Entry 7NYG (X-ray diffraction, 1.40 A resolution); this record covers chains A and P.

# Chain A
Protein: 14-3-3 protein sigma
Source organism: Homo sapiens
UniProtKB: P31947 (1433S_HUMAN); residues 1-231 here = UniProt positions 1-231
Sequence (236 residues; each row starts with the number of its first residue; numbers below 1 keep their minus sign (Gly-4 is residue -4)):
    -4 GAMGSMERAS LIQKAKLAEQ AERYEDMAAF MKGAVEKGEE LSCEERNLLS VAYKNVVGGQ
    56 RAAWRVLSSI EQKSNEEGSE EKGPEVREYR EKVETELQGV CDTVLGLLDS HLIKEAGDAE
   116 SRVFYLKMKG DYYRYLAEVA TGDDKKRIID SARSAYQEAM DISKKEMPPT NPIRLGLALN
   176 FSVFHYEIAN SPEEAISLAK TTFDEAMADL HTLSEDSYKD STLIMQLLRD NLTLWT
Not modelled in the structure: -4, 71-77
Sequence notes: expression tag (-4 to 0)
Modified residues: Cys38 (S-hydroxycysteine; CSO)
Curated features (UniProtKB/Swiss-Prot):
  - site (Interaction with phosphoserine on interacting protein): Arg56, Arg129
  - modified residue (Phosphoserine): Ser5, Ser74
Covalently attached groups: 4-[(2S)-2-methylpyrrolidin-1-yl]sulfonylbenzaldehyde (UVT) linked to Lys122
Bound ions: Mg2+ near Glu89 (its only coordinating residue here)
Ligand contacts: UVT (4-[(2S)-2-methylpyrrolidin-1-yl]sulfonylbenzaldehyde): Asn42, Phe119, Pro167, Ile168, Gly171, Asp215, Leu218, Ile219
Reported in the primary citation:
  - binding site for UVT: Lys122

# Chain P
Protein: Transcription factor p65
UniProtKB: Q04206 (TF65_HUMAN); residue numbers follow UniProt; this construct covers 39-51
Sequence (13 residues; numbered 39 to 51; the number before each row is that of its first residue):
    39 EGRSAGSIPG RRS
Not modelled in the structure: 39-42
Sequence notes: variant Arg49 (Glu in Q04206)
Modified residues: Ser45 (phosphoserine; SEP)
Ligand contacts: UVT (4-[(2S)-2-methylpyrrolidin-1-yl]sulfonylbenzaldehyde): Ile46, Pro47, Gly48, Arg49, Arg50

# How chain A and chain P interact
Contacting residue pairs (23; chain A residue first):
  Glu14(A) with Arg49(P), salt bridge
  Asn42(A) with Arg49(P)
  Leu43(A) with Arg49(P)
  Val46(A) with Gly48(P); Arg49(P)
  Arg56(A) with Ser45(P)
  Lys122(A) with Ile46(P)
  Arg129(A) with Ser45(P)
  Tyr130(A) with Ser45(P)
  Leu174(A) with Gly44(P); Ser45(P); Ile46(P)
  Asn175(A) with Ser45(P); Ile46(P), hydrogen bond (side chain-backbone)
  Val178(A) with Gly44(P)
  Glu182(A) with Ala43(P)
  Asp215(A) with Arg50(P), salt bridge
  Ile219(A) with Ile46(P), hydrophobic
  Leu222(A) with Pro47(P)
  Asn226(A) with Ala43(P); Gly44(P), hydrogen bond (side chain-backbone)
  Leu229(A) with Ala43(P)
  Trp230(A) with Ala43(P), hydrophobic
Interface residues without a listed pair, chain A (21 interface residues in all): Lys49, Gly171, Leu218

# In short
The interface between chain A and chain P involves 21 residues on one side and 8 on the other, with 2 hydrogen
bonds and 2 salt bridges. Polar pairs include Glu14(A)-Arg49(P), Asp215(A)-Arg50(P) and Asn175(A)-Ile46(P).
Chain P binds compound UVT. Covalently linked compound UVT: at Lys122(A). The paper reports a binding site for
UVT at Lys122(A).
Chain A is 14-3-3 protein sigma (Homo sapiens) and chain P is Transcription factor p65; the structure, 14-3-3
sigma with RelA/p65 binding site pS45 and covalently bound TCF521-127, was determined by X-ray diffraction
together with 7BI3, 7BIQ, 7BIW, 7BIY, 7BJB, 7BJF and 54 further entries from the same study.
